2C4Y - chains A and C of the 5 polymer chains in the assembly; structure by X-ray diffraction, 2.68 A resolution.

== Chain A (and C) ==
Protein: Capsid protein
Organism: Escherichia phage MS2
Notes: chain C of this document is another copy of the same molecule, construct and numbering; everything in this record applies to it too
UniProtKB: C0M1L4 (C0M1L4_BPMS2); residues 1-129 here correspond to UniProt positions 2-130 (UniProt number = residue number + 1)
Chain sequence (129 residues; numbered 1 to 129; the number before each row is that of its first residue):
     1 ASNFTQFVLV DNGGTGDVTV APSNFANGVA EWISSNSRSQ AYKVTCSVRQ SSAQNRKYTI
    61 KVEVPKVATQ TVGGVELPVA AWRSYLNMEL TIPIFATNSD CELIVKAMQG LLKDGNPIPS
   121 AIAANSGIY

== How chain A and chain C interact ==
Contacting residue pairs (17; chain A residue first):
  S2(A) with A1(C)
  F4(A) with A1(C), hydrogen bond (backbone-backbone)
  T5(A) with A1(C)
  A26(A) with F25(C), hydrophobic; G28(C)
  N27(A) with N27(C); G28(C)
  N36(A) with N98(C)
  S37(A) with I94(C); F95(C); A96(C)
  R38(A) with R56(C); I94(C), hydrogen bond (backbone-backbone); A96(C)
  S39(A) with I94(C), hydrogen bond (backbone-backbone)
  L77(A) with F95(C), hydrophobic
  P78(A) with F95(C)
Other interface residues (no listed pair), chain A (14 interface residues in all): P22, F25, S35
Other interface residues (no listed pair), chain C (10 interface residues in all): T97

== In short ==
14 residues of chain A face 10 of chain C across their interface; the contacts include 3 hydrogen bonds.
Backbone hydrogen bonds pair F4(A)-A1(C), R38(A)-I94(C) and S39(A)-I94(C).
Chain A and chain C are both Capsid protein (Escherichia phage MS2); the structure, MS2-RNA hairpin
(2thiouracil-5) complex, was determined by X-ray diffraction together with 2C4Z, 2C50, 2C51, 2C4Q and 2BU1
from the same study.
